6RZA - chains A and C of the 5 polymer chains in the assembly; structure by electron microscopy, 4.50 A resolution (low resolution: residue-level contacts below are approximate; hydrogen-bond / salt-bridge calls are withheld).

[Chain A (and C)]
Protein: Tubulin alpha-1B chain
From: Sus scrofa
Notes: chain C of this document is another copy of the same molecule, construct and numbering; everything in this record applies to it too
UniProtKB: Q2XVP4 (TBA1B_PIG); residues 1-437 here = UniProt positions 1-437
Amino-acid sequence (437 residues; each row starts with the number of its first residue):
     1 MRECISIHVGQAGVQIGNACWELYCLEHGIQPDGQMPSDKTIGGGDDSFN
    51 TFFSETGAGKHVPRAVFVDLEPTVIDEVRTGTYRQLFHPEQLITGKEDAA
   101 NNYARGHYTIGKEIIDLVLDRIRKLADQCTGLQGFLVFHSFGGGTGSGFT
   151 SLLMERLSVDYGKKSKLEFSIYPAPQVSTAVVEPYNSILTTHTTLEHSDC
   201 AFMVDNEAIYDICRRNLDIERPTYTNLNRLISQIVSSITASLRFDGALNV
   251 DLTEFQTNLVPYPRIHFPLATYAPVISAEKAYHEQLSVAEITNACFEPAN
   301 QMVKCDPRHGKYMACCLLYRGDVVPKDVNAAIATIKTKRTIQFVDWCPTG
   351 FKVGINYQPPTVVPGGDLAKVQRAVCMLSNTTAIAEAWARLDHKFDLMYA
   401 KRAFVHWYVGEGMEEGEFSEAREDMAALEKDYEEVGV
Not modelled in the structure: 37-47
Construct notes: conflict T340 (Ser in Q2XVP4)
Metal / ion sites: Mg2+: E71 (together with GTP)
Ligand contacts: GTP (guanosine-5'-triphosphate): G10, Q11, A12, Q15, D69, E71, D98, A99, A100, N101, S140, G142, G143, G144, T145, G146, I171, T179, E183, N206, Y224, L227, N228, I231

[Interface between chain A and chain C]
Pairs across the interface - 18 pairs, chain A then chain C:
  S54(A) - Q285(C)
  E55(A) - Q285(C)
  T56(A) - E284(C)
  T56(A) - Q285(C)
  G57(A) - E284(C)
  G57(A) - Q285(C)
  A58(A) - Y282(C)
  K60(A) - Y282(C)
  Q85(A) - H283(C)
  F87(A) - H283(C)
  H88(A) - H283(C)
  P89(A) - E279(C)
  P89(A) - H283(C)
  E90(A) - H283(C)
  E90(A) - E284(C)
  R121(A) - K280(C)
  K124(A) - E284(C)
  Q128(A) - Q285(C)
Other interface residues (no listed pair), chain A (15 interface residues in all): V62

[In short]
Chain A and chain C form an interface of 15 and 6 residues respectively. Chain A binds GTP.
Chain A and chain C are both Tubulin alpha-1B chain (Sus scrofa); the structure, Cryo-EM structure of the
human inner arm dynein DNAH7 microtubule binding domain bound to microtubules, was determined by electron
microscopy, deposited together with 6RZB.
